Entry 6BS1 (X-ray diffraction, 3.15 A resolution); this record covers chains A and C of the 3 polymer chains in the assembly.

Chain A:
Protein: DNA polymerase kappa
From: Homo sapiens
Notes: EC 2.7.7.7
UniProtKB: Q9UBT6 (POLK_HUMAN); residue numbers follow UniProt; this construct covers 1-526
Chain sequence (551 residues; each row starts with the number of its first residue; numbers below 1 keep their minus sign (Met-24 is residue -24)):
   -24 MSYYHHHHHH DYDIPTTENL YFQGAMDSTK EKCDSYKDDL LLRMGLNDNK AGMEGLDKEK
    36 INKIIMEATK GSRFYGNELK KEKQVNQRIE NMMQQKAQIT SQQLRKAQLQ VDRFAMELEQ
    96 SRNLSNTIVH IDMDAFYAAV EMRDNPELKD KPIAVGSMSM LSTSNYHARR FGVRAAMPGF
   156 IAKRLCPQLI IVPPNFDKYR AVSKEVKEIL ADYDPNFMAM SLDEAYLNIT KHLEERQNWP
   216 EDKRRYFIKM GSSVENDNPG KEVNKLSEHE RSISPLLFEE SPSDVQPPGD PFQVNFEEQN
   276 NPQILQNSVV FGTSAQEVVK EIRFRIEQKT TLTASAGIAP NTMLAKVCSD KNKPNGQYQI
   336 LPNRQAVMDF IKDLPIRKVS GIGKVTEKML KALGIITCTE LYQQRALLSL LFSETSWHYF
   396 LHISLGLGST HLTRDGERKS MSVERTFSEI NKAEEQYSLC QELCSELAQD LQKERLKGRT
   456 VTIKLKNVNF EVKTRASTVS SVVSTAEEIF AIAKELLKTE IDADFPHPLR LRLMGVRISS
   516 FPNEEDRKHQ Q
Unresolved in the structure: -24 to 29, 225-281, 519-526
Differences from the reference sequence: initiating methionine (-24); expression tag (-23 to 0)
Swiss-Prot annotation at these positions:
  - binding site (Mg(2+)): Asp107, Asp198, Glu199
  - mutagenesis: Asp198 (D198A: Loss of DNA polymerase activity; when associated with A-199), Glu199 (E199A: Loss of DNA polymerase activity; when associated with D-198)

Chain C:
Molecule: 9-nt DNA strand
Sequence (9 nucleotides; each row starts with the number of its first residue):
     5 ATACATACC

How chain A and chain C interact:
Contacting residue pairs (29):
  Val60(A) with DT10(C), phosphate contact
  Arg63(A) with DT10(C), salt bridge to the phosphate
  Ser196(A) with DC13(C), sugar contact
  Asp198(A) with DC13(C), phosphate contact
  Glu199(A) with DC13(C), phosphate contact
  Lys321(A) with DC12(C), phosphate contact; DC13(C), salt bridge to the phosphate
  Val354(A) with DC12(C), phosphate contact
  Ser355(A) with DC12(C), sugar contact
  Gly356(A) with DA11(C), phosphate contact; DC12(C), hydrogen bond to the phosphate
  Ile357(A) with DC12(C), phosphate contact
  Gly358(A) with DA11(C), hydrogen bond to the phosphate; DC12(C), phosphate contact
  Lys359(A) with DA11(C), hydrogen bond to the phosphate
  Val360(A) with DT10(C), phosphate contact; DA11(C), hydrogen bond to the phosphate
  Thr361(A) with DA11(C), hydrogen bond to the phosphate
  Arg454(A) with DA5(C), salt bridge to the phosphate
  Lys468(A) with DC8(C), phosphate contact
  Thr469(A) with DA7(C), sugar contact; DC8(C), hydrogen bond to the phosphate
  Arg470(A) with DA7(C), hydrogen bond to the phosphate; DC8(C), salt bridge to the phosphate
  Ala471(A) with DT6(C), phosphate contact; DA7(C), hydrogen bond to the phosphate
  Ser472(A) with DT6(C), phosphate contact
  Thr473(A) with DA5(C), hydrogen bond to the phosphate; DT6(C), hydrogen bond to the phosphate
Interface residues without a listed pair, chain A (25 interface residues in all): Asp107, Arg352, Thr455, Val467
Interface residues without a listed pair, chain C (9 interface residues in all): DA9

In short:
25 residues of chain A face 9 of chain C across their interface; the contacts include 10 hydrogen bonds and 4
salt bridges. Polar pairs include Gly356(A)-DC12(C), Gly358(A)-DA11(C) and Lys359(A)-DA11(C). Curated
annotation (UniProt) lists 3 Mg2+-binding residues and 2 mutagenesis sites on chain A.
Chain A is DNA polymerase kappa (Homo sapiens) and chain C is a 9-nt DNA strand; the structure, Crystal
Structure of Human DNA polymerase kappa in complex with DNA containing the major cisplatin lesion, was
determined by X-ray diffraction, deposited together with 6BRX.
